Entry 6LT4 (electron microscopy, 4.50 A resolution (low resolution: residue-level contacts below are approximate; hydrogen-bond / salt-bridge calls are withheld)); this record covers chains C and D of the 14 polymer chains in the assembly.

# Chain C (and D)
Name: ATP-dependent Clp protease, ATP-binding subunit
Source organism: Streptococcus pneumoniae serotype 2 (strain D39 / NCTC 7466)
Notes: chain D of this document is another copy of the same molecule, construct and numbering; everything in this record applies to it too
Reference sequence: A0A0H2ZMB9 (A0A0H2ZMB9_STRP2); residues 1-701 here = UniProt positions 1-701
Amino-acid sequence (701 residues; row label = number of the first residue in the row):
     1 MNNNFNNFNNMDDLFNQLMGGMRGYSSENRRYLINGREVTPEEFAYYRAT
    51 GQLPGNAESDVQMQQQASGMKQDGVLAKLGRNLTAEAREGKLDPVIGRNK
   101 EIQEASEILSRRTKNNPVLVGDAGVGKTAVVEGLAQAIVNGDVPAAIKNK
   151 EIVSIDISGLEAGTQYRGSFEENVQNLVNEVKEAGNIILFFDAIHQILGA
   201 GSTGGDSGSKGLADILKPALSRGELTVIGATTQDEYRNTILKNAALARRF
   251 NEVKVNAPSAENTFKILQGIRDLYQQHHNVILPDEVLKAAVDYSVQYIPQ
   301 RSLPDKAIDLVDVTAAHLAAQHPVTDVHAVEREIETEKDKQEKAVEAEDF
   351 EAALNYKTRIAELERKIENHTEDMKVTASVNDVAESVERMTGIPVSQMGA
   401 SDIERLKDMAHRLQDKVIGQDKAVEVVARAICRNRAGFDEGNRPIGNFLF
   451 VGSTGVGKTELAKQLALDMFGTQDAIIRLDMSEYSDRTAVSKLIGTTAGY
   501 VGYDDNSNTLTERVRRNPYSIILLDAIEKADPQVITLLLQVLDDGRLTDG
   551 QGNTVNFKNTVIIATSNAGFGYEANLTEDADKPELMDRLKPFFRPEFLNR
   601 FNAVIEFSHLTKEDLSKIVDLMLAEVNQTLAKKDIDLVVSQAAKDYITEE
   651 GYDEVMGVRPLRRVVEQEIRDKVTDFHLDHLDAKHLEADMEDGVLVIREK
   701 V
Unresolved in the structure: 1-75, 699-701
Sequence notes: engineered mutation A193 (Glu in A0A0H2ZMB9), A526 (Glu in A0A0H2ZMB9)
Ion coordination: Mg2+: T128 (together with ATP-gamma-S)
Residues lining bound ligands:
  - ATP-gamma-S (AGS; phosphothiophosphoric acid-adenylate ester), molecule 1: P94, V95, I96, R98, A123, G124, V125, G126, K127, T128, A129, I266, D305
  - ATP-gamma-S (AGS), molecule 2: V417, I418, G419, Q420, T454, G455, V456, G457, K458, T459, E460, I618, V658, R662
What the authors report for this chain:
  - binding site for ATP-gamma-S: K127, T128, K458, T459
  - self-association interface (contacts with another copy of this molecule): R659, R670, D671

# How chain C and chain D interact
Contacting residue pairs (73; chain C residue first):
  Q103(C) with Q321(D)
  E104(C) with Q321(D)
  E107(C) with A316(D); H317(D); Q321(D)
  S110(C) with H277(D); A316(D)
  R111(C) with D312(D); V313(D); A316(D)
  R112(C) with L273(D); Y274(D); Q276(D); D312(D)
  T113(C) with D309(D); D312(D)
  N140(C) with T325(D)
  G141(C) with P323(D); V324(D); T325(D)
  D142(C) with H322(D); P323(D); T325(D)
  V143(C) with H322(D); P323(D); V324(D)
  P144(C) with H322(D)
  A145(C) with V324(D)
  K148(C) with V324(D); H328(D)
  E172(C) with Q165(D)
  R222(C) with D156(D)
  K407(C) with D675(D); L678(D)
  R429(C) with D671(D); D675(D)
  C432(C) with T674(D)
  R433(C) with R670(D); D671(D); T674(D)
  A436(C) with K633(D)
  G437(C) with K633(D)
  F438(C) with T629(D); K633(D); R670(D); T674(D); H677(D)
  E440(C) with R670(D)
  T496(C) with A489(D)
  T497(C) with A489(D); V490(D); S491(D)
  A498(C) with A489(D); V490(D); S491(D); L493(D); I494(D)
  Y500(C) with S491(D)
  V501(C) with S491(D); K492(D); L493(D)
  D531(C) with A489(D); V490(D)
  P532(C) with V490(D); S491(D)
  Q533(C) with K492(D)
  V534(C) with S491(D); K492(D)
  I535(C) with K492(D)
  T536(C) with E483(D); K492(D)
  L537(C) with K492(D)
  N599(C) with R659(D)
Also at the interface, not in a pair above, chain C (44 interface residues in all): S106, V139, P218, I403, D439, G499, N602
Also at the interface, not in a pair above, chain D (38 interface residues in all): S158, H278, R663, Q667, V673

# Overview
The interface between chain C and chain D involves 44 residues on one side and 38 on the other. Chain C binds
ATP-gamma-S. From the paper: a binding site for ATP-gamma-S at K127(C), T128(C) and K458(C) among others; a
self-association interface involving R659(C), R670(C) and D671(C).
Both chains are ATP-dependent Clp protease, ATP-binding subunit (Streptococcus pneumoniae serotype 2 (strain
D39 / NCTC 7466)). Entry 6LT4 (AAA+ ATPase, ClpL from Streptococcus pneumoniae: ATPrS-bound) was determined by
electron microscopy, deposited together with 6LSY.
